Entry 8GSP (electron microscopy, 3.75 A resolution); this record covers chains 3 and L of the 6 polymer chains in the assembly.

[Chain 3]
Protein: A/wh/cha/09 VP3
Organism: Foot-and-mouth disease virus A
Reference sequence: A0A890YS45 (A0A890YS45_9PICO); residues 1-221 here correspond to UniProt positions 304-524 (UniProt number = residue number + 303)
Amino-acid sequence (221 residues; row label = number of the first residue in the row):
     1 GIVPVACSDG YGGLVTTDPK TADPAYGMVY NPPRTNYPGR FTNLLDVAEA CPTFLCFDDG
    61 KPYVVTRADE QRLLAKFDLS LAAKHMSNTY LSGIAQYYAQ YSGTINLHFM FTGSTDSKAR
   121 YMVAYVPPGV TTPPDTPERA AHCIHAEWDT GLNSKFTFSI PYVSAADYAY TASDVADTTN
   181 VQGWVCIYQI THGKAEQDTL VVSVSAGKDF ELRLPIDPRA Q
Not modelled in the structure: 221
Construct notes: conflict Ala-68 (Thr371 in A0A890YS45)

[Chain L]
Protein: Ig lamda chain variable region
Organism: Bos taurus
Amino-acid sequence (124 residues; each row starts with the number of its first residue):
     1 WAQAVLTQPS SVSGSLGQRV SITCSGSSSN VGRGNYVNWF QQIPGSAPRT LIYGATSRAS
    61 GVPDRFSGSR SGNTATLTIS SLQAEDEADY FCATYDSSSN TAVFGSGTTL TVLGDYKDDD
   121 DKGG
Not modelled in the structure: 1-5, 114-124
Disulfides: Cys-24/Cys-92

[Interface between chain 3 and chain L]
Contacting residue pairs - 5 pairs, chain 3 then chain L:
  Asp-59(3) with Gly-34(L); Tyr-36(L), hydrogen bond
  Ala-68(3) with Ser-97(L)
  Asp-69(3) with Tyr-95(L); Asn-100(L)
Other interface residues (no listed pair), chain 3 (4 interface residues in all): Lys-61
From the paper, about this interface:
  - pairs named by the authors: Asp-59(3)/Tyr-36(L) (hydrogen bond)

[In short]
Chain 3 and chain L form an interface of 4 and 5 residues respectively, with 1 hydrogen bond. Its one
hydrogen-bonded contact is Asp-59(3)/Tyr-36(L). The authors report a hydrogen bond between Asp-59(3) and
Tyr-36(L).
Chain 3 is A/wh/cha/09 VP3 (Foot-and-mouth disease virus A) and chain L is Ig lamda chain variable region (Bos
taurus); the structure, Complex of FMDV A/WH/CHA/09 and bovine neutralizing scFv antibody W2, was determined
by electron microscopy together with 8GRR from the same study.
